Entry 4S0H (X-ray diffraction, 2.82 A resolution); this record covers chains A and D of the 4 polymer chains in the assembly.

== Chain A ==
Molecule: T-box transcription factor TBX5
From: Homo sapiens
Notes: fragment: db
UniProt: Q99593 (TBX5_HUMAN); residues 53-238 here = UniProt positions 53-238
Amino-acid sequence (186 residues; row label = number of the first residue in the row):
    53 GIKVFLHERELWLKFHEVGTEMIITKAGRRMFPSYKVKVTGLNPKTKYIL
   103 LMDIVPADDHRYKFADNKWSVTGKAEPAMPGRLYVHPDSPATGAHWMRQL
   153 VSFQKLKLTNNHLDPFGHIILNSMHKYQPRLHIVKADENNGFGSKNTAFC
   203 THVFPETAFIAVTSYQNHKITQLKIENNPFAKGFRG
Disordered / not traced: 189-198
UniProt features mapped onto this chain:
  - DNA-binding region: Leu58 to Gly238 (T-box)
  - natural variant: Ile54 (I54T: In HOS), Gly80 (G80R: In HOS), Pro132 (P132S: Found in a patient with atrial fibrillation; uncertain significance), Ala143 (A143T: Found in a patient with sporadic dilated cardiomyopathy; uncertain significance), Ser154 (S154A: Found in patients with familial dilated cardiomyopathy; uncertain significance), His170 (H170D: Found in a patient with atrial fibrillation; uncertain significance), Arg237 (R237Q: In HOS; R237W: In HOS)
  - mutagenesis: Lys234 (K234R: Does not affect acetylation of the protein)

== Chain D ==
Molecule: 19-nt DNA strand
Sequence (19 nucleotides; each row starts with the number of its first residue):
     1 CCACTTCAAAGGTGTGAGA

== Interface between chain A and chain D ==
Residue-residue contacts - 17 pairs, chain A then chain D:
  Arg81(A) with DT13(D), sugar contact; DG14(D), salt bridge to the phosphate
  Arg82(A) with DG12(D), salt bridge to the phosphate; DT13(D), phosphate contact
  Lys159(A) with DG12(D), salt bridge to the phosphate
  Tyr217(A) with DG14(D), hydrogen bond to the phosphate
  Thr223(A) with DG14(D), phosphate contact; DT15(D), phosphate contact
  Lys226(A) with DG14(D), phosphate contact
  Ile227(A) with DG14(D), phosphate contact
  Asn230(A) with DT13(D), phosphate contact
  Phe232(A) with DG12(D), hydrogen bond to the base; DT13(D), phosphate contact
  Ala233(A) with DT13(D), sugar contact
  Phe236(A) with DT13(D), base contact; DG14(D), sugar contact; DT15(D), sugar contact
Interface residues without a listed pair, chain A (12 interface residues in all): His220
Interface residues without a listed pair, chain D (5 interface residues in all): DG11

== Summary ==
Chain A and chain D form an interface of 12 and 5 residues respectively; the contacts include 2 hydrogen bonds
and 3 salt bridges. Polar pairs include Phe232(A)-DG12(D), Tyr217(A)-DG14(D) and Arg81(A)-DG14(D). UniProt
lists a DNA-binding region and one mutagenesis site on chain A.
Chain A is T-box transcription factor TBX5 (Homo sapiens) and chain D is a 19-nt DNA strand; the structure,
TBX5 DB, NKX2.5 HD, ANF DNA Complex, was determined by X-ray diffraction (same publication as 5BQD).
